Entry 1THW (X-ray diffraction, 1.75 A resolution); this record covers chain A.

== Chain A ==
Name: Thaumatin
From: Thaumatococcus daniellii
UniProtKB: P02883 (THM1_THADA); numbering as in UniProt (aligned over 1-207)
Amino-acid sequence (207 residues; each row starts with the number of its first residue):
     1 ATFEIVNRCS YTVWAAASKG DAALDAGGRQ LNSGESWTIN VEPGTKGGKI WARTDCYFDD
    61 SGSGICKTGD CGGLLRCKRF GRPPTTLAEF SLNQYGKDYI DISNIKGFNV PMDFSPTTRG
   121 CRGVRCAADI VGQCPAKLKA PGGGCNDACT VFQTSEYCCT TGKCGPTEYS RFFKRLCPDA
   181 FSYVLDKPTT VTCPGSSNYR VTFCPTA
Cystine bridges: C9-C204, C56-C66, C71-C77, C121-C193, C126-C177, C134-C145, C149-C158, C159-C164
Construct notes: conflict K46 (Asn in P02883), D113 (Asn in P02883)

== In short ==
Chain A is Thaumatin (Thaumatococcus daniellii); the structure, The structures of three crystal forms of the
sweet protein thaumatin, was determined by X-ray diffraction (same publication as 1THU and 1THV).
